PDB entry 2OF2 | X-ray diffraction, 2.00 A resolution | chain A

== Chain A ==
Molecule: Proto-oncogene tyrosine-protein kinase LCK
Organism: Homo sapiens
Notes: EC 2.7.10.2; fragment: lck kinase domain, residues 230-500
Reference sequence: P06239 (LCK_HUMAN); residues 231-501 here correspond to UniProt positions 230-500 (UniProt number = residue number - 1)
Amino-acid sequence (271 residues; each row starts with the number of its first residue):
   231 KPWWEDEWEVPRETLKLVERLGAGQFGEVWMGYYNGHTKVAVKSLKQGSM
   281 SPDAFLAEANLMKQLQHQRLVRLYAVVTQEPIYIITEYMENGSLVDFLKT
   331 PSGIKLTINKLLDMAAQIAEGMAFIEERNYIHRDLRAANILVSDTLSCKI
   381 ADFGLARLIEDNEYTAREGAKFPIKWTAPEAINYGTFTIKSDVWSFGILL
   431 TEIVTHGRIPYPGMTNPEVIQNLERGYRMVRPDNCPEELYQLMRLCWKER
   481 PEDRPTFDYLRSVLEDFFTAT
Residues lining bound ligands: furanopyridine 8 (547; 2,3-diphenyl-N-(2-piperazin-1-ylethyl)furo[2,3-b]pyridin-4-amine): L251, V259, A271, T316, E317, Y318, M319, E320, N321, G322, S323, A368, N369, L371, A381, D382

== In short ==
Ligands of chain A: furanopyridine 8.
Chain A is Proto-oncogene tyrosine-protein kinase LCK (Homo sapiens); the structure, crystal structure of
furanopyrimidine 8 bound to lck, was determined by X-ray diffraction together with 2OF4 from the same study.
